9ITT - chains B and S of the 26 polymer chains in the assembly; structure by electron microscopy, 2.96 A resolution.

Chain B:
Protein: ATP synthase subunit alpha
From: Chloroflexus aurantiacus J-10-fl
Notes: EC 7.1.2.2
UniProtKB: A9WGS6 (ATPA_CHLAA); numbering as in UniProt (aligned over 1-522)
Chain sequence (522 residues; each row starts with the number of its first residue):
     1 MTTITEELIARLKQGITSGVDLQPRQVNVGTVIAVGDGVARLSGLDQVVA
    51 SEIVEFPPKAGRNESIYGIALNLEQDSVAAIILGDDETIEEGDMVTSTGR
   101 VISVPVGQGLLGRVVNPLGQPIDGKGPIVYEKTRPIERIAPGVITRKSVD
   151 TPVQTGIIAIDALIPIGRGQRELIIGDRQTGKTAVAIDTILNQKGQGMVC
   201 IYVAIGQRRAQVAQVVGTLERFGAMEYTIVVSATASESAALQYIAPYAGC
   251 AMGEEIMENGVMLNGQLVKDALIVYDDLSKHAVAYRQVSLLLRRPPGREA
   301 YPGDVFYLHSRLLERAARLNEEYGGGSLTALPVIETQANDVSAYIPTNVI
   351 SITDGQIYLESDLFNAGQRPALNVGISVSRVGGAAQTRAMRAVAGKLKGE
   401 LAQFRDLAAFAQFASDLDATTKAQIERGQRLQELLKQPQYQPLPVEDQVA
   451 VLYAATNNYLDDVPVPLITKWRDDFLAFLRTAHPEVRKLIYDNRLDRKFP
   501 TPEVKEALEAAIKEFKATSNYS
Disordered / not traced: 1-22, 521-522
Metal / ion sites: Mg2+: Thr-183 (together with ATP)
Small-molecule neighbours:
  - ADP (adenosine-5'-diphosphate): Ser-379, Arg-380, Val-381, Gly-382
  - ATP (adenosine-5'-triphosphate): Arg-178, Gln-179, Thr-180, Gly-181, Lys-182, Thr-183, Ala-184, Glu-335, Phe-364, Arg-369, Pro-370, Gln-437, Pro-438, Gln-439
UniProt features mapped onto this chain:
  - binding site (ATP): Gly-176 to Thr-183
  - site: Ser-377 (Required for activity)

Chain S:
Protein: ATP synthase subunit delta
From: Chloroflexus aurantiacus J-10-fl
UniProtKB: A9WGS7 (ATPD_CHLAA); residues 1-157 here = UniProt positions 1-157
Chain sequence (157 residues; row label = number of the first residue in the row):
     1 MATTIDARALAAPLVEALLTTAAEQIRAAAPRIAGLSASEAAAVLPADLL
    51 PQVRNFLLTMAKEGLTGELNAVAAALPGYLETGSRAVDASVTSAIELSAE
   101 QKERITRELQQRYGDVHVTYHVDPTLIGGLIIRVGDQVLDNSLRARLSAI
   151 QRVLQAS
Disordered / not traced: 1-85, 155-157

Chain B / chain S interface:
Residue-residue contacts (19; chain B residue first):
  Gln-23(B) with Asn-141(S)
  Pro-24(B) with Leu-139(S); Asn-141(S)
  Arg-25(B) with Val-138(S); Leu-139(S)
  Gln-26(B) with Gln-137(S); Val-138(S); Leu-139(S)
  Val-27(B) with Gln-137(S); Val-138(S), hydrogen bond (backbone-backbone)
  Asn-28(B) with Asp-136(S), hydrogen bond (side chain-backbone); Gln-137(S)
  Val-29(B) with Arg-133(S); Asp-136(S), hydrogen bond (backbone-backbone); Val-138(S), hydrophobic
  Gly-30(B) with Arg-133(S)
  Thr-31(B) with Arg-133(S)
  Met-94(B) with Arg-133(S); Val-138(S), hydrophobic
Also at the interface, not in a pair above, chain B (13 interface residues in all): Gly-44, Asp-46, Gln-47
Also at the interface, not in a pair above, chain S (7 interface residues in all): Arg-144

Summary:
13 residues of chain B face 7 of chain S across their interface; the contacts include 3 hydrogen bonds. Polar
pairs include Asn-28(B)/Asp-136(S), Val-27(B)/Val-138(S) and Val-29(B)/Asp-136(S). Bound to chain B: ATP and
ADP. From UniProt: 8 ATP-binding residues on chain B.
Chain B is ATP synthase subunit alpha and chain S is ATP synthase subunit delta, both from Chloroflexus
aurantiacus J-10-fl; the structure, Chloroflexus aurantiacus ADP-bound ATP synthase, state 2, was determined
by electron microscopy together with 9ITJ, 9ITK, 9ITL, 9ITM, 9ITN, 9ITO and 11 further entries from the same
study.
